PDB entry 3S1B | X-ray diffraction, 2.90 A resolution | chains V and A

== Chain V ==
Name: Vascular endothelial growth factor A
Organism: Homo sapiens
UniProt: P15692 (VEGFA_HUMAN); residues 12-107 here correspond to UniProt positions 38-133 (UniProt number = residue number + 26)
Sequence (96 residues; numbered 12 to 107; the number before each row is that of its first residue):
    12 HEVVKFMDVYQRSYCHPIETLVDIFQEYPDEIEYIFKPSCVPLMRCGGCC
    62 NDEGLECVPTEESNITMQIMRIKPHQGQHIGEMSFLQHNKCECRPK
Disulfide bonds: Cys26-Cys68, Cys57-Cys102, Cys61-Cys104

== Chain A ==
Name: mini-Z
Sequence (34 residues; numbered 1 to 34; the number before each row is that of its first residue):
     1 FNKECLLRYKEAALDPNLNLYQRIAKIVSIDDDC
Disulfide bonds: Cys5-Cys34

== How chain V and chain A interact ==
Residue-residue contacts (7; chain V residue first):
  Met81(V) - Tyr21(A)  hydrophobic
  Met81(V) - Val28(A)  hydrophobic
  Ile83(V) - Val28(A)  hydrophobic
  His86(V) - Asp32(A)  hydrogen bond (backbone-side chain)
  Gly88(V) - Asp32(A)
  Gln89(V) - Tyr21(A)  hydrogen bond
  Ile91(V) - Tyr21(A)  hydrophobic
Other interface residues (no listed pair), chain V (9 interface residues in all): Lys48, Pro85, Gln87
Other interface residues (no listed pair), chain A (6 interface residues in all): Ile24, Ala25, Asp31

== Summary ==
Chain V and chain A form an interface of 9 and 6 residues respectively; the contacts include 2 hydrogen bonds.
Among the polar pairs are His86(V)-Asp32(A) and Gln89(V)-Tyr21(A).
Chain V is Vascular endothelial growth factor A (Homo sapiens) and chain A is mini-Z; the structure, The
Development of Peptide-based Tools for the Analysis of Angiogenesis, was determined by X-ray diffraction (same
publication as 3S1K).
